Entry 6REF (electron microscopy, 3.30 A resolution); this record covers chains 1 and 6 of the 31 polymer chains in the assembly.

# Chain 1
Protein: ATP synthase associated protein ASA1
From: Polytomella sp. Pringsheim 198.80
UniProtKB: Q85JD5 (Q85JD5_9CHLO); residues 1-618 here = UniProt positions 1-618
Chain sequence (618 residues; numbered 1 to 618; the number before each row is that of its first residue):
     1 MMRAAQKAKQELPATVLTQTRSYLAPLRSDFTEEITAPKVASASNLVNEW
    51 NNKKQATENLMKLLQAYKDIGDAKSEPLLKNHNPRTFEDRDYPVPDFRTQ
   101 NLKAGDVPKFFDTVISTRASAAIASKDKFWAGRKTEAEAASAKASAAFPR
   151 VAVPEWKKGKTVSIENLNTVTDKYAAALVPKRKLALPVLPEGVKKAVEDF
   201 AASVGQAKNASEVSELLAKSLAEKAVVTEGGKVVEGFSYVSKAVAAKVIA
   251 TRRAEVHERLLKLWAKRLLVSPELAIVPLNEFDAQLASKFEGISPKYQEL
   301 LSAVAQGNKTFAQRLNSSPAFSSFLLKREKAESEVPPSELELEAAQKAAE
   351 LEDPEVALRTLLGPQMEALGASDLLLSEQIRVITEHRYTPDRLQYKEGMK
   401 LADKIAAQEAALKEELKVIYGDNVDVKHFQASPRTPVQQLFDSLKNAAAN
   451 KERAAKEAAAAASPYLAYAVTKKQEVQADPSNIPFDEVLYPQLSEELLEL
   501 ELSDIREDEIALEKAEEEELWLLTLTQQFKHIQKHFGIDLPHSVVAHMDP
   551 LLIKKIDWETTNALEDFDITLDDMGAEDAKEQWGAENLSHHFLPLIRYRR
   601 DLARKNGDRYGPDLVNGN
Disordered / not traced: 1-22, 618

# Chain 6
Protein: Mitochondrial ATP synthase subunit ASA6
From: Polytomella sp. Pringsheim 198.80
UniProtKB: D7P897 (D7P897_9CHLO); numbering as in UniProt (aligned over 1-151)
Chain sequence (151 residues; row label = number of the first residue in the row):
     1 MMLRTLTRSSAVAGQAVRLFKTSAAAAEGNSVAGIIKSVNETSGANLLSS
    51 LKTIKAQAAPIYPAAASSTGYSTQAKIALFGALSWILYRADGQSKAHEWI
   101 VDLNLNVLQAAWLISFSSLIPFRAVYFAFRGMAPATASTLNGLKTFSSIS
   151 L
Disordered / not traced: 1-27

# How chain 1 and chain 6 interact
Pairs across the interface (75):
  E258(1) - G44(6)  hydrogen bond (side chain-backbone)
  L261(1) - L47(6)  hydrophobic
  K262(1) - V39(6)
  K262(1) - N40(6)  hydrogen bond (side chain-backbone)
  K262(1) - T42(6)
  W264(1) - L151(6)  hydrophobic
  A265(1) - L51(6)  hydrophobic
  K266(1) - I36(6)
  K266(1) - V39(6)
  K266(1) - N40(6)  hydrogen bond
  R267(1) - S150(6)  hydrogen bond (side chain-backbone)
  L269(1) - L51(6)
  L269(1) - I54(6)  hydrophobic
  L269(1) - K55(6)
  V270(1) - I35(6)  hydrophobic
  P272(1) - K55(6)
  E273(1) - T145(6)  hydrogen bond
  L274(1) - I149(6)  hydrophobic
  F282(1) - F146(6)  hydrophobic
  F282(1) - I149(6)  hydrophobic
  F282(1) - L151(6)  hydrophobic
  F290(1) - K144(6)
  F290(1) - F146(6)  hydrophobic
  F290(1) - S147(6)
  Q298(1) - K144(6)
  Q298(1) - F146(6)
  L301(1) - T145(6)
  L301(1) - F146(6)  hydrophobic
  F311(1) - R130(6)
  L315(1) - F127(6)  hydrophobic
  A320(1) - Y126(6)
  F321(1) - Y126(6)  hydrophobic
  F321(1) - F127(6)  hydrophobic
  L325(1) - F122(6)
  L326(1) - F122(6)
  L326(1) - R123(6)
  L326(1) - Y126(6)  hydrophobic
  E329(1) - R123(6)  salt bridge
  K330(1) - R123(6)
  E334(1) - R123(6)  salt bridge
  E334(1) - F127(6)
  V335(1) - F127(6)  hydrophobic
  E352(1) - K55(6)
  D353(1) - K52(6)
  P354(1) - L51(6)  hydrophobic
  E355(1) - L48(6)
  L358(1) - L48(6)  hydrophobic
  L358(1) - L51(6)  hydrophobic
  R359(1) - L48(6)
  M366(1) - L48(6)  hydrophobic
  A515(1) - L151(6)
  E519(1) - I36(6)
  L520(1) - V32(6)
  L520(1) - A33(6)
  L520(1) - I36(6)  hydrophobic
  L522(1) - S148(6)
  L522(1) - S150(6)
  L523(1) - V32(6)  hydrophobic
  T524(1) - N30(6)
  T524(1) - V32(6)
  L525(1) - L143(6)
  T526(1) - L143(6)
  T526(1) - S148(6)
  F529(1) - L140(6)  hydrophobic
  F529(1) - G142(6)
  F529(1) - L143(6)  hydrophobic
  H531(1) - P60(6)
  H531(1) - Y62(6)
  I532(1) - L140(6)  hydrophobic
  Q533(1) - L140(6)
  K534(1) - Y62(6)
  H535(1) - Y62(6)  hydrogen bond
  F536(1) - A135(6)
  G537(1) - R130(6)  hydrogen bond (backbone-side chain)
  H547(1) - E28(6)  salt bridge
Interface residues without a listed pair, chain 1 (58 interface residues in all): Q285, L286, I293, Y297, A331, S333, Q527, I538
Interface residues without a listed pair, chain 6 (38 interface residues in all): A124, T136, N141

# Overview
58 residues of chain 1 face 38 of chain 6 across their interface; the contacts include 7 hydrogen bonds and 3
salt bridges. Polar contacts include E329(1)-R123(6), E334(1)-R123(6) and H547(1)-E28(6).
Chain 1 is ATP synthase associated protein ASA1 and chain 6 is Mitochondrial ATP synthase subunit ASA6, both
from Polytomella sp. Pringsheim 198.80; the structure, Cryo-EM structure of Polytomella F-ATP synthase, Rotary
substate 3B, monomer-masked refinement, was determined by electron microscopy together with 6RD4, 6RD5, 6RD6,
6RD7, 6RD8, 6RD9 and 46 further entries from the same study.
